PDB entry 8PKJ | electron microscopy, 2.50 A resolution | chains E and I of the 10 polymer chains in the assembly

Chain E:
Molecule: Histone H3 (Fragment)
Organism: Mus musculus
UniProt: A0A7L1D652 (A0A7L1D652_9PASS); residues 0-135 here correspond to UniProt positions 1-136 (UniProt number = residue number + 1)
Sequence (136 residues; row label = number of the first residue in the row; numbering starts at 0):
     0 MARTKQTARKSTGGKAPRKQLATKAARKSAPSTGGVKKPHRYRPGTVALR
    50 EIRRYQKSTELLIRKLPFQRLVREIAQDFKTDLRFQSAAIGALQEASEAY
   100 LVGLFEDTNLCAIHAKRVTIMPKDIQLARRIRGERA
Unresolved in the structure: 0-42, 134-135

Chain I:
Molecule: 153-nt DNA strand
Organism: synthetic construct
Sequence (153 nucleotides; each row starts with the number of its first residue; numbers below 1 keep their minus sign (DA-3 is residue -3)):
    -3 ATCCTGGAGAATCCCGGTGCCGAGGCCGCTCAATTGGTCGTAGACAGCTC
    47 TAGCACCGCTTAAACGCACGTACGCGCTGTCCCCCGCGTTTTAACCGCCA
    97 AGGGGATTACTCCCTAGTCTCCAGGCACGTTCAAGGCCAATACATCCTGT
   147 GAT
Unresolved in the structure: -3 to 0, 147-149

Chain E / chain I interface:
Contacting residue pairs (12; chain E residue first):
  Pro43(E) - DC81(I)  phosphate contact
  Pro43(E) - DG82(I)  phosphate contact
  Val46(E) - DG82(I)  phosphate contact
  Ala47(E) - DG82(I)  phosphate contact
  Arg49(E) - DT8(I)  phosphate contact
  Arg63(E) - DC91(I)  salt bridge to the phosphate
  Lys64(E) - DC91(I)  hydrogen bond to the phosphate
  Leu65(E) - DA90(I)  phosphate contact
  Leu65(E) - DC91(I)  hydrogen bond to the phosphate
  Pro66(E) - DA90(I)  sugar contact
  Arg69(E) - DA90(I)  salt bridge to the phosphate
  Arg83(E) - DG99(I)  sugar contact
Interface residues without a listed pair, chain E (11 interface residues in all): Gly44
Interface residues without a listed pair, chain I (9 interface residues in all): DA7, DC83, DG100

In short:
11 residues of chain E face 9 of chain I across their interface, with 2 hydrogen bonds and 2 salt bridges.
Polar contacts include Lys64(E)-DC91(I), Leu65(E)-DC91(I) and Arg63(E)-DC91(I).
Chain E is Histone H3 (Fragment) (Mus musculus) and chain I is a 153-nt DNA strand (synthetic construct); the
structure, Cryo-EM structure of the nucleosome containing Nr5a2 motif at SHL+5.5, was determined by electron
microscopy (same publication as 8PKI).
